Entry 2NVZ (X-ray diffraction, 4.30 A resolution (low resolution: residue-level contacts below are approximate; hydrogen-bond / salt-bridge calls are withheld)); this record covers chains A and B of the 13 polymer chains in the assembly.

[Chain A]
Protein: DNA-directed RNA polymerase II largest subunit
Source organism: Saccharomyces cerevisiae
Notes: EC 2.7.7.6
UniProtKB: P04050 (RPB1_YEAST); numbering as in UniProt (aligned over 1-1733)
Chain sequence (1733 residues; numbered 1 to 1733; the number before each row is that of its first residue):
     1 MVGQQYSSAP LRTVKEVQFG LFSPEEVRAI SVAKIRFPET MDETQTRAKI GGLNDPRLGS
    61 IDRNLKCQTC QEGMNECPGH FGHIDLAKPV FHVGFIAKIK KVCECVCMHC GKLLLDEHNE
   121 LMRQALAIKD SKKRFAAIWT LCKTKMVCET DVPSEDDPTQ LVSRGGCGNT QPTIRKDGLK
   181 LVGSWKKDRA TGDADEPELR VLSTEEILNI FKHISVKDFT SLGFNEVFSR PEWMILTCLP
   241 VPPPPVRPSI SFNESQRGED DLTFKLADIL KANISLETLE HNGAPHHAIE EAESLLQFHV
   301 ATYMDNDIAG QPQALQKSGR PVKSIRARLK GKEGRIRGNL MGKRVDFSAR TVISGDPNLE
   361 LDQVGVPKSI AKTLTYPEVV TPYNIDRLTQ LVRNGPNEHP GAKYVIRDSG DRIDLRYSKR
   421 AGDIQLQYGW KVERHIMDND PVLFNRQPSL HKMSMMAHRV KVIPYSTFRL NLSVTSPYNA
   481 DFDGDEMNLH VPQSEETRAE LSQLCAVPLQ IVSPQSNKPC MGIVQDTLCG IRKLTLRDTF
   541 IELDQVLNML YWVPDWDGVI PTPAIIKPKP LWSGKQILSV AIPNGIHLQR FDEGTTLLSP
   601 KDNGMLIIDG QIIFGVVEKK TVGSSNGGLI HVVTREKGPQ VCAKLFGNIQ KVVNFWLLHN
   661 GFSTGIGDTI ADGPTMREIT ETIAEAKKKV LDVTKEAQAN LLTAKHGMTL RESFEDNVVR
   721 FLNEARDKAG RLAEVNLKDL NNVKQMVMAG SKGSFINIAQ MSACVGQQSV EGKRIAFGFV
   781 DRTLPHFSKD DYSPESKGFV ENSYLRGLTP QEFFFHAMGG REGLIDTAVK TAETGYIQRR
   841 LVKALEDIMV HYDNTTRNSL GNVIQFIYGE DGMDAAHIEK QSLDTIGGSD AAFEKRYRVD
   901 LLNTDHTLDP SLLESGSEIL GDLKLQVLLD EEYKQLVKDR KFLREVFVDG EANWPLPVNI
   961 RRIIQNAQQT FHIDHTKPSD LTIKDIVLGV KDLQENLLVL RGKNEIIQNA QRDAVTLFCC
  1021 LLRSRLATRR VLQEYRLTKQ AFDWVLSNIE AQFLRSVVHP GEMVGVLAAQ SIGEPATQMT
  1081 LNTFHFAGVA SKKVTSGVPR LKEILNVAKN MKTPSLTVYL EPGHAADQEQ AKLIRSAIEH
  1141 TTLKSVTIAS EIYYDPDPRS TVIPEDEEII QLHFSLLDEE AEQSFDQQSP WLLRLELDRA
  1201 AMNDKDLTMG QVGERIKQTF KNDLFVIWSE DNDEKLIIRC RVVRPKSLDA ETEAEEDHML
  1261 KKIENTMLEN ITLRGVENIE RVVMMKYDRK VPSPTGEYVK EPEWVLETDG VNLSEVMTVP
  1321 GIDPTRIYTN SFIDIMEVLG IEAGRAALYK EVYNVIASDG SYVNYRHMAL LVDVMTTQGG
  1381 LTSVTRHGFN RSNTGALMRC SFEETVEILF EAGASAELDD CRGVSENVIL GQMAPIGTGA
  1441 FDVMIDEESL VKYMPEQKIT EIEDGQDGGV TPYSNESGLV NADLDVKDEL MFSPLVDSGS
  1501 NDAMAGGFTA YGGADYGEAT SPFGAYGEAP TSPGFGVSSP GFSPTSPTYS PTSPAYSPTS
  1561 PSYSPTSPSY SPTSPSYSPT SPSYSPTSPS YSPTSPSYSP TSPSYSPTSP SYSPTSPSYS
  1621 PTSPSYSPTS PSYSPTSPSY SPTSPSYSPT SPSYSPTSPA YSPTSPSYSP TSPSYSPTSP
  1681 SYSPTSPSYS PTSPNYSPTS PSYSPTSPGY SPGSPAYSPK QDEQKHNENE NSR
Disordered / not traced: 1, 156-160, 186-198, 315-318, 1177-1186, 1232-1235, 1244-1253, 1446-1733
Metal / ion sites: Zn2+ site 1: Cys67, Cys70, His80; Zn2+ site 2: Met108, Cys110, Cys167; Mg2+ site 1: Asp481, Asp483 (together with UTP) (shared with Asp837(B) of chain B); Mg2+ site 2: Asp483, Asp485
Small-molecule neighbours: UTP (uridine 5'-triphosphate): Arg446, Pro448, Asn479, Asp481, Asp483, Asp485, Thr827, Gln1078, Leu1081, Asn1082, His1085
Curated features (UniProtKB/Swiss-Prot):
  - region: Pro248 to Asp260 (Lid loop), Asn306 to Lys323 (Rudder loop), Pro810 to Glu822 (Bridging helix)
  - binding site (Zn(2+)): Cys67, Cys70, Cys77, His80, Cys107, Cys110, Cys148, Cys167
  - binding site (Mg(2+)): Asp481, Asp483, Asp485
  - modified residue: Thr1471 (Phosphothreonine)
  - cross-link (Glycyl lysine isopeptide (Lys-Gly)): Lys695 (interchain with G-Cter in ubiquitin), Lys1246 (interchain with G-Cter in ubiquitin), Lys1350 (interchain with G-Cter in ubiquitin)
Reported in the primary citation:
  - Mg2+ coordination: Asp481, Asp483
  - catalytic residues: His1085 (proposed by the authors, not directly observed)
  - mutagenesis - R446A: abolished growth

[Chain B]
Protein: DNA-directed RNA polymerase II 140 kDa polypeptide
Source organism: Saccharomyces cerevisiae
Notes: EC 2.7.7.6
UniProtKB: P08518 (RPB2_YEAST); numbering as in UniProt (aligned over 1-1224)
Chain sequence (1224 residues; row label = number of the first residue in the row):
     1 MSDLANSEKY YDEDPYGFED ESAPITAEDS WAVISAFFRE KGLVSQQLDS FNQFVDYTLQ
    61 DIICEDSTLI LEQLAQHTTE SDNISRKYEI SFGKIYVTKP MVNESDGVTH ALYPQEARLR
   121 NLTYSSGLFV DVKKRTYEAI DVPGRELKYE LIAEESEDDS ESGKVFIGRL PIMLRSKNCY
   181 LSEATESDLY KLKECPFDMG GYFIINGSEK VLIAQERSAG NIVQVFKKAA PSPISHVAEI
   241 RSALEKGSRF ISTLQVKLYG REGSSARTIK ATLPYIKQDI PIVIIFRALG IIPDGEILEH
   301 ICYDVNDWQM LEMLKPCVED GFVIQDRETA LDFIGRRGTA LGIKKEKRIQ YAKDILQKEF
   361 LPHITQLEGF ESRKAFFLGY MINRLLLCAL DRKDQDDRDH FGKKRLDLAG PLLAQLFKTL
   421 FKKLTKDIFR YMQRTVEEAH DFNMKLAINA KTITSGLKYA LATGNWGEQK KAMSSRAGVS
   481 QVLNRYTYSS TLSHLRRTNT PIGRDGKLAK PRQLHNTHWG LVCPAETPEG QACGLVKNLS
   541 LMSCISVGTD PMPIITFLSE WGMEPLEDYV PHQSPDATRV FVNGVWHGVH RNPARLMETL
   601 RTLRRKGDIN PEVSMIRDIR EKELKIFTDA GRVYRPLFIV EDDESLGHKE LKVRKGHIAK
   661 LMATEYQDIE GGFEDVEEYT WSSLLNEGLV EYIDAEEEES ILIAMQPEDL EPAEANEEND
   721 LDVDPAKRIR VSHHATTFTH CEIHPSMILG VAASIIPFPD HNQSPRNTYQ SAMGKQAMGV
   781 FLTNYNVRMD TMANILYYPQ KPLGTTRAME YLKFRELPAG QNAIVAIACY SGYNQEDSMI
   841 MNQSSIDRGL FRSLFFRSYM DQEKKYGMSI TETFEKPQRT NTLRMKHGTY DKLDDDGLIA
   901 PGVRVSGEDV IIGKTTPISP DEEELGQRTA YHSKRDASTP LRSTENGIVD QVLVTTNQDG
   961 LKFVKVRVRT TKIPQIGDKF ASRHGQKGTI GITYRREDMP FTAEGIVPDL IINPHAIPSR
  1021 MTVAHLIECL LSKVAALSGN EGDASPFTDI TVEGISKLLR EHGYQSRGFE VMYNGHTGKK
  1081 LMAQIFFGPT YYQRLRHMVD DKIHARARGP MQVLTRQPVE GRSRDGGLRF GEMERDCMIA
  1141 HGAASFLKER LMEASDAFRV HICGICGLMT VIAKLNHNQF ECKGCDNKID IYQIHIPYAA
  1201 KLLFQELMAM NITPRLYTDR SRDF
Disordered / not traced: 1-19, 71-89, 133-163, 249-250, 336-344, 438-445, 503-508, 669-677, 715-721, 733-734, 920-934, 1224
Metal / ion sites: Mg2+: Asp837 (together with UTP) (shared with Asp481(A), Asp483(A) of chain A); Zn2+: Cys1166, Cys1182, Cys1185
Small-molecule neighbours: UTP (uridine 5'-triphosphate): Arg766, Tyr769, Asp837, Gly985, Lys987, Arg1020
Reported in the primary citation:
  - Mg2+ coordination: Asp837

[Chain A / chain B interface]
Pairs across the interface - 419 pairs, chain A then chain B:
  Gln4(A) with Arg1159(B)
  Gln5(A) with Arg1159(B); Asn1176(B)
  Tyr6(A) with Asn1176(B)
  Ser7(A) with Gln1193(B)
  Ala9(A) with Gln1193(B)
  Pro10(A) with Ile1191(B); Tyr1192(B); Gln1193(B)
  Leu11(A) with Gln1193(B); His1195(B)
  Arg12(A) with Tyr1192(B); Gln1193(B); Ile1194(B); Thr1218(B)
  Thr13(A) with Tyr1217(B); Thr1218(B)
  Val14(A) with Leu1216(B); Tyr1217(B)
  Lys15(A) with Tyr1217(B); Thr1218(B); Asp1219(B); Arg1220(B)
  Glu16(A) with Arg1215(B); Leu1216(B); Tyr1217(B); Ser1221(B); Arg1222(B)
  Val17(A) with Arg1215(B)
  Gln18(A) with Thr1213(B); Pro1214(B); Arg1215(B)
  Phe19(A) with Thr1213(B)
  Gly20(A) with Ile1212(B); Thr1213(B)
  Leu21(A) with Asn1211(B); Thr1213(B)
  Phe22(A) with Leu1168(B); Met1208(B); Asn1211(B); Ile1212(B); Thr1213(B)
  Glu26(A) with Arg1215(B)
  Ala29(A) with Gly1184(B)
  Ile30(A) with Thr1170(B); Lys1183(B)
  Arg47(A) with Ser919(B)
  Gln68(A) with Ile1172(B)
  Thr69(A) with Lys1174(B)
  Gln71(A) with Lys1174(B); Leu1175(B); His1177(B)
  Glu72(A) with Leu1175(B)
  Met74(A) with Arg1116(B)
  Asn75(A) with Arg1116(B); Phe1158(B)
  Glu76(A) with Phe1158(B); Arg1159(B); His1161(B)
  Pro78(A) with Phe1158(B); Val1160(B); Lys1201(B); Gln1205(B)
  Gly79(A) with Gln1205(B)
  Phe81(A) with Gln1205(B); Met1208(B); Ala1209(B)
  His92(A) with Met1210(B); Asn1211(B)
  Phe228(A) with Arg1215(B)
  Leu236(A) with Asn1211(B)
  Pro240(A) with Met1208(B); Ala1209(B); Asn1211(B)
  Pro242(A) with Ala1209(B)
  Pro243(A) with Gln1205(B)
  Pro245(A) with Tyr1198(B); Lys1201(B)
  Val246(A) with Leu1202(B); Gln1205(B); Glu1206(B)
  Asn253(A) with Lys865(B)
  Glu254(A) with Ile918(B); Arg935(B)
  Ser255(A) with Ile918(B)
  Gln256(A) with Tyr866(B)
  Tyr303(A) with Ala1209(B)
  Met304(A) with Met1210(B)
  Arg320(A) with Gln469(B); Lys470(B); Lys471(B)
  Ile325(A) with Glu1206(B); Met1210(B)
  Arg328(A) with Glu1206(B)
  Leu329(A) with Leu1203(B); Glu1206(B); Leu1207(B); Met1210(B)
  Arg335(A) with Leu1114(B); Leu1202(B); Leu1203(B); Glu1206(B)
  Ile336(A) with Leu1203(B)
  Arg337(A) with Arg1129(B); Glu1132(B)
  Gly338(A) with Arg1129(B)
  Asn339(A) with Gln1117(B); Ala1199(B)
  Leu340(A) with Leu1151(B); Ala1199(B); Ala1200(B); Leu1203(B)
  Met341(A) with Gly1131(B); Glu1132(B); Arg1135(B)
  Gly342(A) with Arg1129(B); Phe1130(B); Gly1131(B); Glu1132(B)
  Lys343(A) with Gln1117(B); Arg1129(B); Phe1130(B); Leu1151(B); Ser1155(B); Asp1156(B); Pro1197(B); Ala1199(B)
  Arg344(A) with Gln1117(B); Pro1118(B); Leu1128(B); Arg1129(B); Ala1154(B); Ser1155(B)
  Val345(A) with Pro1118(B); Gly1127(B); Leu1128(B); Phe1130(B); Arg1150(B); Ala1154(B)
  Asp346(A) with Arg1106(B); Arg1108(B); Pro1118(B); Arg1150(B); Ala1154(B)
  Phe347(A) with Arg1106(B); Ala1107(B); Arg1150(B)
  Ser348(A) with Ala1105(B); Arg1106(B); Leu1128(B)
  Ala349(A) with His1104(B); Leu1128(B)
  Arg350(A) with Ile1103(B); His1104(B); Leu1128(B)
  Thr351(A) with Val1099(B); Ile1103(B)
  Val352(A) with Gly977(B); Val1099(B); Lys1102(B)
  Gly355(A) with Tyr833(B)
  Asp356(A) with Tyr833(B)
  Pro357(A) with Ser831(B); Tyr833(B)
  Asn358(A) with Tyr833(B)
  Ile370(A) with Ile1103(B); Ala1105(B)
  Thr373(A) with Ala1107(B)
  Leu374(A) with Arg1106(B)
  Arg412(A) with Arg1108(B)
  Tyr417(A) with His887(B)
  Leu443(A) with Met1138(B); Phe1146(B)
  Asn445(A) with Glu1134(B)
  Gln447(A) with Glu1134(B)
  Ser449(A) with Met1133(B); Glu1134(B); Cys1137(B)
  His451(A) with Cys1137(B)
  Lys452(A) with Cys1137(B); Ala1140(B); His1141(B)
  Met455(A) with Phe1130(B); Glu1134(B); Cys1137(B); Met1138(B); His1141(B)
  Tyr465(A) with Ile976(B)
  Ser466(A) with Gln975(B); Val1099(B); Asp1100(B); Ile1103(B)
  Thr467(A) with Ile976(B); Gly977(B); Val1099(B)
  Arg469(A) with Ile976(B); Gly991(B)
  Leu472(A) with Gly832(B); Gln835(B)
  Thr475(A) with Glu836(B)
  Asp481(A) with Glu836(B); Asp837(B)
  Phe482(A) with Gln835(B); Glu836(B); Asp837(B); Ser838(B); Gly988(B); Thr989(B)
  Asp483(A) with Asp837(B); Lys987(B); Gly988(B); Thr989(B)
  Gly484(A) with Thr989(B)
  Glu486(A) with Lys1102(B)
  Asn488(A) with Leu1128(B)
  His490(A) with Phe1130(B); Arg1150(B)
  Val491(A) with Arg1150(B)
  Pro492(A) with Glu1149(B)
  Gln493(A) with Glu1149(B)
  Ser494(A) with Glu1149(B)
  Glu496(A) with Ser1145(B)
  Thr497(A) with Phe1146(B); Glu1149(B)
  Glu500(A) with Ala1143(B); Ala1144(B); Ser1145(B); Phe1146(B)
  Leu501(A) with Phe1146(B)
  Leu504(A) with His1141(B)
  Cys505(A) with Met1138(B); His1141(B)
  Gln510(A) with His1141(B)
  Val524(A) with Gln835(B); Glu836(B)
  Gln525(A) with Gln835(B); Glu836(B); Asn1013(B); His1015(B)
  Asp526(A) with Cys829(B); Gly832(B); Asn834(B); Gln835(B); Asn1013(B); His1015(B)
  Thr527(A) with Gln835(B)
  Cys529(A) with His1015(B)
  Asp544(A) with Lys1079(B)
  Gln545(A) with Lys1079(B)
  Leu657(A) with Cys829(B)
  Leu658(A) with Tyr830(B); Ser831(B); Asn1074(B); His1076(B); Leu1081(B)
  His659(A) with Asn1074(B); Thr1077(B); Lys1080(B); Leu1081(B)
  Asn660(A) with Leu1081(B); Met1082(B); Ala1083(B)
  Gly661(A) with Ala1083(B)
  Phe662(A) with Ala828(B); Cys829(B); Pro1014(B); Ala1083(B); Ile1085(B)
  Ser663(A) with Ile827(B); Pro1014(B); Gln1084(B); Ile1085(B); Phe1086(B)
  Thr664(A) with Pro1014(B); Leu1026(B); Phe1086(B)
  Gly665(A) with Leu1026(B); Phe1069(B); Phe1086(B)
  Ile666(A) with Leu1026(B); Ile1027(B); Leu1030(B); Val1052(B); Arg1067(B); Phe1086(B)
  Gly667(A) with Arg1067(B)
  Asp668(A) with Phe1069(B)
  Ile670(A) with Val1052(B); Arg1067(B)
  Asn742(A) with Phe1069(B)
  Met746(A) with Pro1014(B); His1015(B); Pro1018(B)
  Ser751(A) with His1015(B)
  Lys752(A) with Glu836(B); Pro1018(B); Ser1019(B)
  Asn757(A) with Pro1018(B); Ser1019(B); Met1021(B)
  Gln760(A) with Gln763(B); Met1021(B)
  Met761(A) with Pro1018(B); Met1021(B)
  Val770(A) with Gln513(B)
  Glu771(A) with Lys510(B)
  Ala776(A) with Asn516(B)
  Gly778(A) with His515(B); Asn516(B)
  Phe779(A) with Asn516(B); Thr517(B); Glu698(B); Glu699(B)
  Val780(A) with Glu699(B)
  Arg782(A) with Glu698(B); Glu699(B); Ile701(B); Leu702(B)
  Thr783(A) with Asn516(B)
  Leu784(A) with Asn516(B)
  Pro785(A) with Ile701(B); Leu702(B); Ile703(B)
  His786(A) with Trp519(B); Ile703(B); Met705(B)
  Phe787(A) with Leu702(B)
  Lys789(A) with Arg620(B)
  Glu795(A) with Val731(B)
  Glu801(A) with Ile729(B)
  Asn802(A) with Arg728(B); Ile729(B)
  Tyr804(A) with His761(B); Asn762(B); Gln763(B); Val1023(B)
  Leu805(A) with His761(B); Val1052(B)
  Arg806(A) with Arg728(B); Ile729(B); His761(B)
  Gly807(A) with Arg728(B); Asp760(B); His761(B)
  Leu808(A) with Arg728(B); Asp760(B)
  Thr809(A) with Ile729(B); Arg730(B)
  Pro810(A) with Met705(B); Arg730(B); Pro745(B); Phe1047(B)
  Phe813(A) with Pro759(B); Asp760(B); Ser764(B); Asn767(B); Phe1047(B)
  Phe814(A) with Leu514(B); Trp519(B)
  His816(A) with Gln763(B); Ser764(B)
  Ala817(A) with Pro524(B); Ser764(B)
  Met818(A) with Gln513(B); Leu514(B); Asn516(B)
  Arg821(A) with Arg512(B); Leu514(B); Cys523(B); Pro524(B); Thr527(B); Gly534(B)
  Glu822(A) with Gln513(B)
  Leu824(A) with Cys533(B); Thr768(B); Tyr769(B)
  Ile825(A) with Arg512(B)
  Ala828(A) with Gly530(B); Gln531(B)
  Val829(A) with Arg512(B)
  Arg839(A) with Glu1132(B)
  Val842(A) with Asp1136(B)
  Glu846(A) with Arg1135(B)
  Met1063(A) with Ile1139(B)
  Val1066(A) with Asp1136(B); Ile1139(B)
  Phe1084(A) with Tyr769(B)
  His1085(A) with Ser1019(B)
  Phe1086(A) with Gln763(B); Pro765(B)
  Lys1144(A) with Glu262(B)
  Val1406(A) with Met1210(B)
  Leu1409(A) with Leu1207(B); Ile1212(B)
  Phe1410(A) with Met1210(B); Ile1212(B)
  Gly1413(A) with Ile1212(B)
  Leu1418(A) with Arg1222(B)
  Val1424(A) with Arg1135(B); Ile1139(B)
  Ser1425(A) with Arg1135(B)
  Val1428(A) with Arg1135(B)
  Ile1429(A) with Pro1197(B); Ala1200(B)
  Leu1430(A) with His1195(B); Ile1196(B); Pro1197(B)
  Gly1431(A) with Met1152(B); His1195(B); Pro1197(B)
  Met1433(A) with Ala1144(B); Ser1145(B); Lys1148(B)
  Ile1436(A) with Ile1139(B); Gly1142(B)
  Gly1437(A) with Gly1142(B)
  Thr1438(A) with Gly1142(B); Ala1144(B)
  Gly1439(A) with Ala1144(B)
Also at the interface, not in a pair above, chain A (228 interface residues in all): Ser8, Ser31, Val32, Arg63, Cys238, Leu239, Asp260, Arg326, Ile353, Ser354, Pro367, Thr375, Ala480, Asn654, Thr669, Met676, Thr680, Val743, Ile775, Phe777, Asp781, Ser788, Gln811, Phe815, Gly820, Gln838, Lys843, Gln1070, Lys1262, Asn1265, Glu1269, Arg1422, Gln1432, Ala1434
Also at the interface, not in a pair above, chain B (204 interface residues in all): Gly263, Ser265, His518, Ala525, Asp618, Ser700, Ala726, Glu742, Ile748, Arg884, Lys979, Ile990, Thr993, Ile1017, Arg1020, Glu1053, Gly1068, Gly1109, Met1111, Thr1115, Glu1120, Leu1147, Glu1153, Met1169, Ala1173, Asn1178, Phe1180, Phe1204

[Summary]
Chain A and chain B form an interface of 228 and 204 residues respectively. UTP is bound between chain A and
chain B. Cys67(A), Cys70(A) and His80(A) form the Zn2+ site 1. UniProt lists 8 Zn2+-binding residues and 3
Mg2+-binding residues on chain A. From the paper: the catalytic residue His1085(A); R446A of chain A abolishes
growth.
Here chain A is DNA-directed RNA polymerase II largest subunit and chain B is DNA-directed RNA polymerase II
140 kDa polypeptide, both from Saccharomyces cerevisiae. Entry 2NVZ (RNA Polymerase II elongation complex with
UTP, updated 11/2006) was determined by X-ray diffraction (same publication as 2E2H, 2E2I, 2E2J, 2NVQ, 2NVT,
2NVX, 2NVY and 2YU9).
